7D09 - chains A and I of the 12 polymer chains in the assembly; structure by electron microscopy, 3.60 A resolution.

[Chain A]
Name: Intermembrane phospholipid transport system permease protein MlaE
From: Acinetobacter baumannii
Reference sequence: V5V9F4 (V5V9F4_ACIBA); numbering as in UniProt (aligned over 1-258)
Chain sequence (258 residues; numbered 1 to 258; the number before each row is that of its first residue):
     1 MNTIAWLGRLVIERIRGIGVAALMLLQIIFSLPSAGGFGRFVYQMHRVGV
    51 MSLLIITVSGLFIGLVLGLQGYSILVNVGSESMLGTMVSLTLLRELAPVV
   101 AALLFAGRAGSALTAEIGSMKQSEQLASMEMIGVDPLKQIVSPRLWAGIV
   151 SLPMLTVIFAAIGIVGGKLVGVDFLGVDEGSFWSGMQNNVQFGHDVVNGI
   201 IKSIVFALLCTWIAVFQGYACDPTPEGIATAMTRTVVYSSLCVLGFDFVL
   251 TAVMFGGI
Not modelled in the structure: 257-258

[Chain I]
Name: MCE family protein
From: Acinetobacter baumannii
Reference sequence: V5V921 (V5V921_ACIBA); residue numbers follow UniProt; this construct covers 1-226
Chain sequence (226 residues; numbered 1 to 226; the number before each row is that of its first residue):
     1 MKSRTSELAVGIFVIIFGIALFFLAMKVSGLVGTNLSDGYTMKAQFDNVN
    51 GLKPRAKVTMSGVTIGRVDSITLDPVTRLATVTFDLDGKLTSFNAEQLKE
   101 VQKNALDELRYSSDYTQATPAQQKTMEQQLISNMNSITSIDEDAYIMVAT
   151 NGLLGEKYLKIVPGGGLNYLKRGDTISNTQGTMDLEDLISKFITGGGAGK
   201 VAAGSSSAEEKAPASTDSSAQPSFVE
Not modelled in the structure: 1-2, 194-226

[Chain A / chain I interface]
Residue-residue contacts (17):
  Met1(A) - Arg4(I)
  Met1(A) - Leu8(I)
  Asn2(A) - Arg4(I)
  Ile4(A) - Glu7(I)
  Ile4(A) - Leu8(I)  hydrophobic
  Ile4(A) - Gly11(I)
  Ile4(A) - Ile12(I)
  Ala5(A) - Arg4(I)
  Ala5(A) - Glu7(I)
  Ala5(A) - Leu8(I)
  Gly8(A) - Glu7(I)
  Gly8(A) - Val10(I)
  Gly8(A) - Gly11(I)
  Arg9(A) - Glu7(I)  salt bridge
  Val11(A) - Val10(I)  hydrophobic
  Ile12(A) - Ser6(I)
  Ile12(A) - Val10(I)  hydrophobic
Interface residues without a listed pair, chain I (8 interface residues in all): Ile15

[Overview]
Chain A and chain I each contribute 8 residues to their interface; the contacts include 1 salt bridge. Its one
salt-bridged contact is Arg9(A)-Glu7(I).
Chain A is Intermembrane phospholipid transport system permease protein MlaE and chain I is MCE family
protein, both from Acinetobacter baumannii; the structure, Acinetobacter MlaFEDB complex in ATP-bound Vtrans2
conformation, was determined by electron microscopy, deposited together with 7D06, 7D08 and 7D0A.
